7AMR - chains H and L of the 4 polymer chains in the assembly; structure by X-ray diffraction, 1.95 A resolution.

Chain H:
Protein: Human Jovi-1 Fab fragment, KFN mutant, heavy chain
Organism: Homo sapiens
Notes: antibody fragment or engineered binder
Chain sequence (225 residues; numbered 1 to 225; the number before each row is that of its first residue):
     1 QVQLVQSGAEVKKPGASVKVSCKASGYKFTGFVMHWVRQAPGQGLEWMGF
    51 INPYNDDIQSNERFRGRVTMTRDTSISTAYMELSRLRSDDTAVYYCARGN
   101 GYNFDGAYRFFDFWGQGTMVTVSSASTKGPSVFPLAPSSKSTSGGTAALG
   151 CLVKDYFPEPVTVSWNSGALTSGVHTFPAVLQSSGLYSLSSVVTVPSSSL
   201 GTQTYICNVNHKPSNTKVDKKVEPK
Not modelled in the structure: 142-144
Disulfide bonds: Cys22-Cys96
Ion coordination: Zn2+: Glu62 (shared with 1 residue of chain A; 1 residue of chain B)

Chain L:
Protein: Human Jovi-1 Fab fragment, KFN mutant, light chain
Organism: Homo sapiens
Notes: antibody fragment or engineered binder
Chain sequence (219 residues; numbered 1 to 219; the number before each row is that of its first residue):
     1 DIVMTQSPLSLPVTPGEPASISCRSSQRLVHSNGNTYLHWYLQKPGQSPR
    51 LLIYRVSNRFPGVPDRFSGSGSGTDFTLKISRVEAEDVGVYYCSQSTHVP
   101 YTFGQGTKLEIKRTVAAPSVFIFPPSDEQLKSGTASVVCLLNNFYPREAK
   151 VQWKVDNALQSGNSQESVTEQDSKDSTYSLSSTLTLSKADYEKHKVYACE
   201 VTHQGLSSPVTKSFNRGEC
Not modelled in the structure: 218-219
Disulfide bonds: Cys23-Cys93, Cys139-Cys199
Ion coordination: Zn2+: Asp65, Asp190, His194

How chain H and chain L interact:
Pairs across the interface (75; chain H residue first):
  His35(H) - Tyr101(L)
  Gln39(H) - Gln43(L)  hydrogen bond
  Gln39(H) - Tyr92(L)  hydrogen bond
  Gln43(H) - Tyr92(L)
  Gly44(H) - Tyr92(L)
  Leu45(H) - Pro49(L)  hydrophobic
  Leu45(H) - Tyr92(L)  hydrophobic
  Leu45(H) - Phe103(L)
  Trp47(H) - Pro100(L)  hydrophobic
  Trp47(H) - Tyr101(L)
  Trp47(H) - Phe103(L)
  Phe50(H) - Tyr101(L)
  Gln59(H) - Val99(L)
  Ser60(H) - Val99(L)
  Asn61(H) - Pro100(L)
  Tyr95(H) - Gln43(L)  hydrogen bond
  Tyr95(H) - Gln47(L)
  Tyr95(H) - Ser48(L)
  Asn100(H) - Phe60(L)
  Tyr108(H) - Tyr101(L)
  Arg109(H) - His31(L)
  Arg109(H) - Asn33(L)
  Arg109(H) - Tyr37(L)  hydrogen bond
  Arg109(H) - His39(L)
  Arg109(H) - Ser96(L)  hydrogen bond (backbone-side chain)
  Arg109(H) - Tyr101(L)
  Phe110(H) - His39(L)
  Phe110(H) - Tyr41(L)
  Phe110(H) - Leu51(L)  hydrophobic
  Phe110(H) - Tyr54(L)  hydrophobic
  Phe111(H) - Tyr41(L)  hydrogen bond (backbone-side chain)
  Phe111(H) - Leu51(L)
  Phe111(H) - Tyr101(L)  hydrophobic
  Asp112(H) - Phe60(L)
  Trp114(H) - Ser48(L)
  Trp114(H) - Pro49(L)  hydrogen bond (side chain-backbone)
  Gly115(H) - Ser48(L)  hydrogen bond (backbone-side chain)
  Val132(H) - Glu128(L)
  Phe133(H) - Ser126(L)
  Phe133(H) - Glu128(L)
  Phe133(H) - Gln129(L)
  Pro134(H) - Ser126(L)
  Pro134(H) - Glu128(L)
  Leu135(H) - Phe123(L)
  Leu135(H) - Val138(L)  hydrophobic
  Ala136(H) - Phe123(L)
  Lys140(H) - Ser213(L)  hydrogen bond (side chain-backbone)
  Ala148(H) - Phe121(L)  hydrophobic
  Ala148(H) - Phe123(L)
  Ala148(H) - Leu140(L)  hydrophobic
  Leu152(H) - Ser136(L)
  Lys154(H) - Gln129(L)
  Lys154(H) - Ser136(L)
  His175(H) - Asn142(L)  hydrogen bond
  His175(H) - Asn143(L)  hydrogen bond
  His175(H) - Ser179(L)  hydrogen bond
  Phe177(H) - Leu140(L)  hydrophobic
  Phe177(H) - Ser167(L)
  Phe177(H) - Thr169(L)
  Phe177(H) - Ser179(L)
  Phe177(H) - Leu180(L)
  Phe177(H) - Ser181(L)
  Pro178(H) - Ser167(L)  hydrogen bond (backbone-side chain)
  Pro178(H) - Val168(L)
  Val180(H) - Gln165(L)
  Val180(H) - Glu166(L)
  Val180(H) - Ser167(L)
  Leu181(H) - Gln165(L)  hydrogen bond (backbone-side chain)
  Gln182(H) - Gln165(L)
  Ser190(H) - Ser181(L)  hydrogen bond
  Val192(H) - Leu140(L)  hydrophobic
  Thr194(H) - Asn142(L)
  Lys220(H) - Glu128(L)  salt bridge
  Lys225(H) - Pro125(L)
  Lys225(H) - Asp127(L)  salt bridge
Interface residues without a listed pair, chain H (47 interface residues in all): Val37, Glu46, Arg65, Gly106, Gln116, Thr146, Leu149, Thr176
Interface residues without a listed pair, chain L (42 interface residues in all): Arg55, Thr134, Phe214

In short:
47 residues of chain H face 42 of chain L across their interface; the contacts include 15 hydrogen bonds and 2
salt bridges. Among the polar pairs are Lys220(H)-Glu128(L), Lys225(H)-Asp127(L) and Gln39(H)-Gln43(L).
Asp65(L), Asp190(L) and His194(L) coordinate Zn2+.
Chain H is Human Jovi-1 Fab fragment, KFN mutant, heavy chain and chain L is Human Jovi-1 Fab fragment, KFN
mutant, light chain, both from Homo sapiens; the structure, Crystal structure of the complex of the KFN mutant
of Jovi-1 Fab with human TRBC1, was determined by X-ray diffraction together with 7AMP, 7AMQ and 7AMS from the
same study.
